6XLN - chains C and N of the 8 polymer chains in the assembly; structure by electron microscopy, 2.80 A resolution.

Chain C:
Protein: DNA-directed RNA polymerase subunit beta
Organism: Escherichia coli O157:H7
Notes: EC 2.7.7.6
UniProtKB: B7MIX3 (RPOB_ECO45); numbering as in UniProt (aligned over 1-1342)
Chain sequence (1342 residues; numbered 1 to 1342; the number before each row is that of its first residue):
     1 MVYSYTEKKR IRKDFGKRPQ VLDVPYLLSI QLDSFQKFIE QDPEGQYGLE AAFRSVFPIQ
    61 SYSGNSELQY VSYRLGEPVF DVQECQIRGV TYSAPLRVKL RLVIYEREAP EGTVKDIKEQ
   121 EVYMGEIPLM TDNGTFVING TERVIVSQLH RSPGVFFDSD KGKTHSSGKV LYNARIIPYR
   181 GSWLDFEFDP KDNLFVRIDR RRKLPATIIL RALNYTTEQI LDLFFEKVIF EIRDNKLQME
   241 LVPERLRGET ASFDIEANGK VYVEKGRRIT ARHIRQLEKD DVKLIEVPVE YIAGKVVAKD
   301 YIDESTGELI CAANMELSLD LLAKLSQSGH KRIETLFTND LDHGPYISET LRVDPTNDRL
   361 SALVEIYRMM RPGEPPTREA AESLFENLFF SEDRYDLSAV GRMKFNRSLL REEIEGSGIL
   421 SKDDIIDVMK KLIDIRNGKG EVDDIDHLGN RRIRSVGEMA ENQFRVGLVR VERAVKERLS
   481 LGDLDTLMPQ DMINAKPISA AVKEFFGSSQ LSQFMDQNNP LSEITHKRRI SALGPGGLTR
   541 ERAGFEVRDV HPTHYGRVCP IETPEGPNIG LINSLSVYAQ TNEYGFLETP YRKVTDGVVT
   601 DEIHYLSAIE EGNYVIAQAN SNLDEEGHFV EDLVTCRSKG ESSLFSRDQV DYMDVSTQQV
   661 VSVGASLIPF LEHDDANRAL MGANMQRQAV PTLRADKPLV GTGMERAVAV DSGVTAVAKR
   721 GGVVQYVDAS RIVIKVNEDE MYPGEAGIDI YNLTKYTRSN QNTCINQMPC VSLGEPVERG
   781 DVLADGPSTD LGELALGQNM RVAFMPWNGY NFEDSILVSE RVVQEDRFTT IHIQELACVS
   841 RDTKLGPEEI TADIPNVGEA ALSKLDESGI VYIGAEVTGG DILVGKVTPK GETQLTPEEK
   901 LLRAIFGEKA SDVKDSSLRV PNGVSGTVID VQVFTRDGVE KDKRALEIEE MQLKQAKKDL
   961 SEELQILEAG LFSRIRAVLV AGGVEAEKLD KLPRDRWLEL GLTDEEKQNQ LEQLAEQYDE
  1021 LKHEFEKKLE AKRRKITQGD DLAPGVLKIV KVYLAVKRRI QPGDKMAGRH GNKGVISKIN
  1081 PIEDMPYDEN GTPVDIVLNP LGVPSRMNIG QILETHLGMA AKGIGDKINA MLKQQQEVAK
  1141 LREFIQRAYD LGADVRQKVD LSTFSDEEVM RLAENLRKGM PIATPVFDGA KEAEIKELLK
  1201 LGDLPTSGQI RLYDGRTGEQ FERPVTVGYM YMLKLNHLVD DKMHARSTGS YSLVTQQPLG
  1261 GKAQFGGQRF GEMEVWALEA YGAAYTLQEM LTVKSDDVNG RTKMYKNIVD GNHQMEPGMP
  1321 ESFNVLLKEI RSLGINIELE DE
Not modelled in the structure: 1-2, 1342
Residues lining bound ligands:
  - chapso (1N7), molecule 1: Gln46, Tyr47, Tyr179, Asp396, Ser398, Ala399, Val400, Arg452, Glu458, Glu461, Arg465, Glu583, Tyr584
  - chapso (1N7), molecule 2: Gln725, Tyr726, Arg731, Glu962, Gln965, Ile966, Ala969
Swiss-Prot annotation at these positions:
  - modified residue (N6-acetyllysine): Lys1022, Lys1200

Chain N:
Molecule: synthetic non-template strand DNA
Sequence (54 nucleotides; numbered 35 to 88; the number before each row is that of its first residue):
    35 GCCTTGACCC TCCCCTAAGG GGAGGGTTTA GATTGTGTGC AGTCTGACGC GGCG
Not modelled in the structure: 35-74

Interface between chain C and chain N:
Pairs across the interface (20; chain C residue first):
  Arg175(C) with DC82(N), sugar contact
  Arg180(C) with DC78(N), base contact
  Gly181(C) with DG80(N), base contact; DA81(N), base contact
  Trp183(C) with DA81(N), stacking on the base; DC82(N), sugar contact
  Asp199(C) with DG80(N), base contact; DA81(N), base contact
  Arg200(C) with DA81(N), phosphate contact; DC82(N), salt bridge to the phosphate
  Asp393(C) with DC78(N), base contact
  Arg394(C) with DT77(N), salt bridge to the phosphate
  Arg465(C) with DC78(N), base contact
  Val469(C) with DC78(N), sugar contact
  Arg470(C) with DC78(N), salt bridge to the phosphate
  Arg473(C) with DG76(N), phosphate contact; DT77(N), salt bridge to the phosphate; DC78(N), salt bridge to the phosphate
  Gly537(C) with DC82(N), hydrogen bond to the base
  Arg542(C) with DG83(N), base contact
Also at the interface, not in a pair above, chain C (18 interface residues in all): Ser55, Arg201, Val466, Gly536

Overview:
The interface between chain C and chain N involves 18 residues on one side and 7 on the other; the contacts
include 1 hydrogen bond, 5 salt bridges and 1 aromatic stacking contact. Among the polar pairs are
Gly537(C)-DC82(N), Arg200(C)-DC82(N) and Arg394(C)-DT77(N).
Chain C is DNA-directed RNA polymerase subunit beta (Escherichia coli O157:H7) and chain N is synthetic
non-template strand DNA; the structure, Cryo-EM structure of E. coli RNAP-DNA elongation complex 2 (RDe2) in
EcmrR-dependent transcription, was determined by electron microscopy (same publication as 6XL5, 6XL6, 6XL9,
6XLA, 6XLJ, 6XLK, 6XLL and 6XLM).
